PDB entry 1N61 | X-ray diffraction, 1.30 A resolution | chains A and B of the 6 polymer chains in the assembly

== Chain A ==
Protein: Carbon monoxide dehydrogenase small chain
Organism: Oligotropha carboxidovorans
Notes: EC 1.2.99.2
Reference sequence: P19921 (DCMS_OLICA); residues 1-166 here = UniProt positions 1-166
Sequence (166 residues; numbered 1 to 166; the number before each row is that of its first residue):
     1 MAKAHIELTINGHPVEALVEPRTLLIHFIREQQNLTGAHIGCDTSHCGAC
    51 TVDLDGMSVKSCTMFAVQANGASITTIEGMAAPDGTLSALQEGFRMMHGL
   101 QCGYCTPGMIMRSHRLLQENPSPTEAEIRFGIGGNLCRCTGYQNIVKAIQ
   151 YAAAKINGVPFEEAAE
Disordered / not traced: 1-2, 164-166
Bound ions: 2Fe-2S cluster Fe site 1: Cys42, Cys47, Cys50, Cys62; 2Fe-2S cluster Fe site 2: Cys102, Cys105, Cys137, Cys139
Ligand contacts:
  - FAD (flavin-adenine dinucleotide): Thr44, Ser45, His46
  - 2Fe-2S cluster (FES), molecule 1: His39, Ile40, Gly41, Cys42, Ser45, His46, Cys47, Gly48, Cys50, Lys60, Cys62
  - 2Fe-2S cluster (FES), molecule 2: Leu100, Gln101, Cys102, Gly103, Tyr104, Cys105, Thr106, Cys137, Arg138, Cys139, Thr140
  - pterin cytosine dinucleotide (MCN): Gln101, Cys102, Cys139

== Chain B ==
Protein: Carbon monoxide dehydrogenase large chain
Organism: Oligotropha carboxidovorans
Notes: EC 1.2.99.2
Reference sequence: P19919 (DCML_OLICA); residue numbers follow UniProt; this construct covers 1-809
Sequence (809 residues; numbered 1 to 809; the number before each row is that of its first residue):
     1 MNIQTTVEPTSAERAEKLQGMGCKRKRVEDIRFTQGKGNYVDDVKLPGML
    51 FGDFVRSSHAHARIKSIDTSKAKALPGVFAVLTAADLKPLNLHYMPTLAG
   101 DVQAVLADEKVLFQNQEVAFVVAKDRYVAADAIELVEVDYEPLPVLVDPF
   151 KAMEPDAPLLREDIKDKMTGAHGARKHHNHIFRWEIGDKEGTDATFAKAE
   201 VVSKDMFTYHRVHPSPLETCQCVASMDKIKGELTLWGTFQAPHVIRTVVS
   251 LISGLPEHKIHVIAPDIGGGFGNKVGAYSGYVCAVVASIVLGVPVKWVED
   301 RMENLSTTSFARDYHMTTELAATKDGKILAMRCHVLADHGAFDACADPSK
   351 WPAGFMNICTGSYDMPVAHLAVDGVYTNKASGGVAYRCSFRVTEAVYAIE
   401 RAIETLAQRLEMDSADLRIKNFIQPEQFPYMAPLGWEYDSGNYPLAMKKA
   451 MDTVGYHQLRAEQKAKQEAFKRGETREIMGIGISFFTEIVGAGPSKNCDI
   501 LGVSMFDSAEIRIHPTGSVIARMGTKSQGQGHETTYAQIIATELGIPADD
   551 IMIEEGNTDTAPYGLGTYGSRSTPTAGAATAVAARKIKAKAQMIAAHMLE
   601 VHEGDLEWDVDRFRVKGLPEKFKTMKELAWASYNSPPPNLEPGLEAVNYY
   651 DPPNMTYPFGAYFCIMDIDVDTGVAKTRRFYALDDCGTRINPMIIEGQVH
   701 GGLTEAFAVAMGQEIRYDEQGNVLGASFMDFFLPTAVETPKWETDYTVTP
   751 SPHHPIGAKGVGESPHVGGVPCFSNAVNDAYAFLNAGHIQMPHDAWRLWK
   801 VGEQLGLHV
Disordered / not traced: 1-5
Bound ions: cu(I)-S-mo(IV)(=o)oh cluster Cu: Cys388 (together with pterin cytosine dinucleotide)
Ligand contacts:
  - cu(I)-S-mo(IV)(=o)oh cluster (CUN): Gln240, Phe271, Gly272, Val275, Val384, Ala385, Tyr386, Arg387, Cys388, Ser389, Phe390, Thr567, Tyr568, Gly569, Glu763
  - pterin cytosine dinucleotide (MCN): Gly269, Gly270, Phe271, Gly272, Arg387, Gln528, Gly529, Gln530, Gly531, His532, Thr535, Thr567, Tyr568, Gly569, Ser570, Arg571, Ser572, Thr573, Pro574, Cys686, Thr688, Arg689, Ile690, Asn691, Ile694, Ile695, Gln698, Ala758, Lys759, Gly760, Val761, Gly762, Glu763
Swiss-Prot annotation at these positions:
  - binding site (Cu(+)): Cys388
  - binding site (Mo-molybdopterin cytosine dinucleotide): Glu763
Reported in the primary citation:
  - cu(I)-S-mo(IV)(=o)oh cluster coordination: Cys388
  - binding site for cu(I)-S-mo(IV)(=o)oh cluster: Glu763
  - catalytic residues: Glu763 (proposed by the authors, not directly observed)

== How chain A and chain B interact ==
Pairs across the interface (105; chain A residue first):
  Arg22(A) with Tyr127(B); Asp131(B), salt bridge
  Thr23(A) with Tyr127(B)
  Leu24(A) with Tyr127(B), hydrogen bond (backbone-side chain)
  His27(A) with Arg126(B); Tyr127(B), hydrogen bond
  Arg30(A) with Asp42(B), salt bridge; Asp43(B), salt bridge; Lys45(B), hydrogen bond (backbone-side chain)
  Glu31(A) with Lys45(B); Arg126(B), salt bridge
  Asn34(A) with Lys45(B)
  Thr36(A) with Asp43(B); Lys45(B)
  Gly37(A) with Gly36(B)
  His39(A) with Tyr40(B)
  Gly41(A) with Leu217(B); Arg301(B), hydrogen bond (backbone-side chain); Phe728(B)
  Cys42(A) with Arg301(B); Phe728(B), hydrophobic
  Asp43(A) with Asp300(B); Arg301(B), hydrogen bond (side chain-backbone); Met302(B), hydrogen bond (side chain-backbone)
  Thr44(A) with Met302(B); Phe728(B)
  His46(A) with Phe728(B); Met729(B)
  Cys47(A) with Leu217(B), hydrophobic
  Ile77(A) with Thr34(B); Gln35(B); Gly36(B)
  Glu78(A) with Gln35(B)
  Ala81(A) with Gln35(B)
  Leu87(A) with Gln35(B)
  Gln91(A) with Thr34(B), hydrogen bond (side chain-backbone); Gln35(B)
  Arg95(A) with Lys26(B); Arg27(B), hydrogen bond (side chain-backbone); Asp30(B); Ile31(B)
  Met96(A) with Lys26(B), hydrogen bond (backbone-side chain)
  His98(A) with Arg27(B); Met693(B); Ile694(B); Gly697(B)
  Leu100(A) with Arg27(B); Asp30(B); Phe33(B), hydrophobic; Thr34(B)
  Gln101(A) with Arg27(B), hydrogen bond (backbone-side chain); Phe33(B); Gly529(B); Gly697(B), hydrogen bond (side chain-backbone); Gln698(B), hydrogen bond
  Cys102(A) with Phe33(B); Tyr40(B), hydrogen bond (backbone-side chain); Ile267(B); Gly268(B); Gly269(B); Gln528(B); Gly529(B)
  Gly103(A) with Tyr40(B), hydrogen bond (backbone-side chain)
  Tyr104(A) with Tyr40(B); Leu217(B); Glu218(B); Gly268(B)
  Cys105(A) with Leu217(B), hydrophobic
  Glu125(A) with Lys741(B), salt bridge
  Arg129(A) with Ala736(B), hydrogen bond (side chain-backbone); Val737(B); Thr739(B), hydrogen bond (side chain-backbone); Lys741(B)
  Phe130(A) with Val737(B), hydrophobic
  Ile132(A) with Ala736(B), hydrophobic
  Gly133(A) with Thr735(B)
  Leu136(A) with Leu217(B); Leu733(B); Pro734(B); Thr735(B)
  Arg138(A) with Pro214(B), hydrogen bond (side chain-backbone); Ser215(B), hydrogen bond (side chain-backbone); Leu217(B); Phe271(B); Tyr386(B); Glu705(B), salt bridge; Leu733(B)
  Cys139(A) with Phe271(B), hydrophobic; Gly697(B); Gly701(B)
  Thr140(A) with His700(B); Gly701(B)
  Gly141(A) with His700(B); Gly701(B); Thr704(B); Thr739(B); Trp742(B)
  Tyr142(A) with Pro734(B), hydrogen bond (side chain-backbone); Thr735(B); Ala736(B); Thr739(B)
  Gln143(A) with His700(B); Lys741(B); Trp742(B), hydrogen bond (side chain-backbone)
  Asn144(A) with His700(B)
Interface residues without a listed pair, chain A (49 interface residues in all): Ile40, Ala49, Phe94, Thr106, Pro107, Ile110
Interface residues without a listed pair, chain B (53 interface residues in all): Lys37, Val128, Pro216, Arg387, Ser727, Pro740

== Overview ==
49 residues of chain A face 53 of chain B across their interface; the contacts include 20 hydrogen bonds and 6
salt bridges. Polar pairs include Arg22(A)-Asp131(B), Arg30(A)-Asp42(B) and Arg30(A)-Asp43(B). Pterin cytosine
dinucleotide is bound between chain A and chain B. From the paper: the catalytic residue Glu763(B); a binding
site for cu(I)-S-mo(IV)(=o)oh cluster at Glu763(B).
Here chain A is Carbon monoxide dehydrogenase small chain and chain B is Carbon monoxide dehydrogenase large
chain, both from Oligotropha carboxidovorans. Entry 1N61 (Crystal Structure of the Cu,Mo-CO Dehydrogenase
(CODH); Dithionite reduced state) was determined by X-ray diffraction (same publication as 1N5W, 1N60, 1N62
and 1N63).
